7L8B - chains D and F of the 8 polymer chains in the assembly; structure by electron microscopy, 3.70 A resolution.

== Chain D (and F) ==
Name: BG505 SOSIP MD39 - gp41
Organism: Human immunodeficiency virus 1
Notes: chain F of this document is another copy of the same molecule, construct and numbering; everything in this record applies to it too
Amino-acid sequence (147 residues; each row starts with the number of its first residue):
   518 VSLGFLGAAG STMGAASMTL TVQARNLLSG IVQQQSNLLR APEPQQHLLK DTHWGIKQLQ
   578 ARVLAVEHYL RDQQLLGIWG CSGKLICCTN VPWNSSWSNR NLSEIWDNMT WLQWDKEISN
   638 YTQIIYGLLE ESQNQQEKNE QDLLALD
Disordered / not traced: 518, 547-568
Disulfide bonds: Cys-598/Cys-604
Covalent attachments: N-acetylglucosamine (NAG) linked to Asn-611, Asn-618, Asn-637

== Chain D / chain F interface ==
Residue-residue contacts (27):
  Ile-573(D) with Ile-573(F), hydrophobic
  Leu-576(D) with Leu-576(F), hydrophobic
  Gln-577(D) with Leu-576(F)
  Val-580(D) with Arg-579(F)
  Leu-581(D) with Arg-579(F)
  Glu-584(D) with Arg-579(F)
  Leu-587(D) with Leu-545(F), hydrophobic; Val-583(F), hydrophobic; Leu-587(F), hydrophobic
  Arg-588(D) with Leu-545(F); Ser-546(F), hydrogen bond (side chain-backbone)
  Gln-591(D) with Ala-541(F), hydrogen bond (side chain-backbone); Arg-542(F); Leu-544(F), hydrogen bond (side chain-backbone); Leu-545(F); Tyr-586(F)
  Gly-594(D) with Gly-600(F)
  Ile-595(D) with Arg-542(F)
  Glu-647(D) with Arg-542(F), salt bridge
  Asn-651(D) with Met-535(F), hydrogen bond (side chain-backbone); Thr-538(F)
  Glu-654(D) with Lys-601(F); Leu-602(F), hydrogen bond (side chain-backbone); Ile-603(F)
  Glu-657(D) with Lys-601(F), salt bridge
  Gln-658(D) with Ile-603(F)
  Leu-661(D) with Cys-605(F), hydrophobic
Also at the interface, not in a pair above, chain D (20 interface residues in all): Val-583, Ser-599, Lys-655
Also at the interface, not in a pair above, chain F (20 interface residues in all): Val-580, Ser-599

== In short ==
The chain D/chain F interface involves 20 residues from each chain; the contacts include 5 hydrogen bonds and
2 salt bridges. Polar pairs include Glu-647(D)/Arg-542(F), Glu-657(D)/Lys-601(F) and Arg-588(D)/Ser-546(F).
Covalently linked N-acetylglucosamine: at Asn-611(D), Asn-618(D) and Asn-637(D).
Chain D and chain F are both BG505 SOSIP MD39 - gp41 (Human immunodeficiency virus 1); the structure, BG505
SOSIP MD39 in complex with the polyclonal Fab pAbC-2 from animal Rh.33104 (Wk26 time point), was determined by
electron microscopy together with 7L7T, 7L7U, 7L85, 7L86, 7L87, 7L88 and 15 further entries from the same
study.
